Entry 7PG0 (electron microscopy, 7.60 A resolution (low resolution: residue-level contacts below are approximate; hydrogen-bond / salt-bridge calls are withheld)); this record covers chains B and D of the 8 polymer chains in the assembly.

== Chain B ==
Molecule: Isoform Short of Insulin receptor
Source organism: Homo sapiens
Notes: EC 2.7.10.1
Reference sequence: P06213 (INSR_HUMAN), isoform P06213-2; residues -26 to 1343 here correspond to UniProt positions 1-1370 (UniProt number = residue number + 27)
Chain sequence (1382 residues; numbered -26 to 1355; the number before each row is that of its first residue; numbers below 1 keep their minus sign (Met-26 is residue -26)):
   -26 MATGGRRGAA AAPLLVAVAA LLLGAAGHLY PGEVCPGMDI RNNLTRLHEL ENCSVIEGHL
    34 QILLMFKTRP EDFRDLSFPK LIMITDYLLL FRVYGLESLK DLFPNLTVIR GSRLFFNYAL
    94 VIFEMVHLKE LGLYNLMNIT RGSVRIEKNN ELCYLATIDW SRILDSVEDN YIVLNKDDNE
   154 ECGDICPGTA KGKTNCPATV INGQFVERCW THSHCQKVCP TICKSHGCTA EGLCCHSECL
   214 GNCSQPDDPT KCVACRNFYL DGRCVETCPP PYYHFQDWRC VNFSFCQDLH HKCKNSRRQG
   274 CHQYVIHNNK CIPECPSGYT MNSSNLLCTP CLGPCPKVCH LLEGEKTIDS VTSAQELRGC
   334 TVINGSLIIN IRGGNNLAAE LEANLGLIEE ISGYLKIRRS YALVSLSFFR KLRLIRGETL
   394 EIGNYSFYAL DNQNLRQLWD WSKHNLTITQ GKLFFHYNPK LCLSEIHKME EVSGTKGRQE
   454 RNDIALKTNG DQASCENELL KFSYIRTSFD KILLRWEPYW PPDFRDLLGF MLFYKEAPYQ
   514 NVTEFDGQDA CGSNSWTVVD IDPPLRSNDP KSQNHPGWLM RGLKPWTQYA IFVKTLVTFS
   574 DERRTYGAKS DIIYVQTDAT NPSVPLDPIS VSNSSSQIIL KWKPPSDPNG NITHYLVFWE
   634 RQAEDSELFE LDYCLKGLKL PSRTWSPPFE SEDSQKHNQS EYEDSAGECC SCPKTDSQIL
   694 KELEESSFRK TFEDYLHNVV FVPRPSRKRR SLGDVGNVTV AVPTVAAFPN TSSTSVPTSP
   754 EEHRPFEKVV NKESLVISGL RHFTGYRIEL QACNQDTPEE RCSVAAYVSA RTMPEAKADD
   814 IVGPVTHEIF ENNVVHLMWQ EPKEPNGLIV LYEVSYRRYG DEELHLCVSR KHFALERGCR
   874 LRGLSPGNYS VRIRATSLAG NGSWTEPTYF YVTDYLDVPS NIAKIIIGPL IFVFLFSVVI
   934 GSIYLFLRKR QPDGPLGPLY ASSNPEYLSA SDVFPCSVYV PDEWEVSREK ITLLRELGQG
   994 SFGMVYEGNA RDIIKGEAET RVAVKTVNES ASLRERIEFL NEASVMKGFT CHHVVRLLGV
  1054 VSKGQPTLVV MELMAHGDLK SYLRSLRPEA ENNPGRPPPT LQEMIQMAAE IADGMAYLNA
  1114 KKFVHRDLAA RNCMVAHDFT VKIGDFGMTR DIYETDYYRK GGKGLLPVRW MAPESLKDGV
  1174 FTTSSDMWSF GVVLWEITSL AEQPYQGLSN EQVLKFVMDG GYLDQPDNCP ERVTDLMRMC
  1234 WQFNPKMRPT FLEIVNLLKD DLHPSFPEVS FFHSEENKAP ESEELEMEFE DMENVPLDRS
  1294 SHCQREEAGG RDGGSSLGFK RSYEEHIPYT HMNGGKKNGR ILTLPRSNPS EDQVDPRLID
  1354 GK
Not modelled in the structure: -26 to 0, 163-167, 173-176, 268-273, 540-545, 648-674, 719-755, 908-1355
Differences from the reference sequence: expression tag (1344-1355)
Swiss-Prot annotation at these positions:
  - region: Glu706 to Phe714 (Insulin-binding), Tyr972 (Important for interaction with IRS1, SHC1 and STAT5B)
  - site: Phe39 (Insulin-binding)
  - modified residue: Ser373 (Phosphoserine), Tyr374 (Phosphotyrosine), Ser380 (Phosphoserine), Tyr972 (Phosphotyrosine)
  - glycosylation (N-linked (GlcNAc...) asparagine): Asn16, Asn25, Asn78, Asn111, Asn215, Asn255, Asn295, Asn337, Asn397, Asn418, Asn514, Asn606, Asn624, Asn671
Cystine bridges: Cys8-Cys26, Cys126-Cys155, Cys159-Cys182, Cys169-Cys188, Cys192-Cys201, Cys196-Cys207, Cys208-Cys216, Cys212-Cys225, Cys228-Cys237, Cys241-Cys253, Cys259-Cys284, Cys266-Cys274, Cys288-Cys301, Cys304-Cys308, Cys312-Cys333, Cys435-Cys468, Cys647-Cys860, Cys682-Cys685, Cys786-Cys795

== Chain D ==
Molecule: Insulin
Source organism: Homo sapiens
Reference sequence: P01308 (INS_HUMAN); residues 1-30 here correspond to UniProt positions 25-54 (UniProt number = residue number + 24)
Chain sequence (30 residues; numbered 1 to 30; the number before each row is that of its first residue):
     1 FVNQHLCGSH LVEALYLVCG ERGFFYTPKT
Not modelled in the structure: 1-2, 28-30

== Chain B / chain D interface ==
Contacting residue pairs (24; chain B residue first):
  Trp493(B) - Asn3(D)
  Pro494(B) - Asn3(D)
  Pro495(B) - Asn3(D)
  Pro495(B) - Gln4(D)
  Pro495(B) - His5(D)
  Asp496(B) - His5(D)
  Asp496(B) - Cys7(D)
  Phe497(B) - Leu6(D)
  Phe497(B) - Cys7(D)
  Phe497(B) - Gly8(D)
  Phe497(B) - Ser9(D)
  Phe497(B) - His10(D)
  Arg498(B) - Cys7(D)
  Arg539(B) - Asn3(D)
  Arg539(B) - Leu6(D)
  Val713(B) - Thr27(D)
  Phe714(B) - Leu15(D)
  Phe714(B) - Phe24(D)
  Phe714(B) - Thr27(D)
  Val715(B) - Phe25(D)
  Val715(B) - Thr27(D)
  Pro716(B) - Phe25(D)
  Arg717(B) - Arg22(D)
  Pro718(B) - Phe25(D)
Also at the interface, not in a pair above, chain B (15 interface residues in all): Asp707, Val712
Also at the interface, not in a pair above, chain D (14 interface residues in all): Leu11

== Overview ==
The interface between chain B and chain D involves 15 residues on one side and 14 on the other.
Here chain B is Isoform Short of Insulin receptor and chain D is Insulin, both from Homo sapiens. Entry 7PG0
(Low resolution Cryo-EM structure of full-length insulin receptor bound to 3 insulin with visible ddm micelle
...) was determined by electron microscopy, deposited together with 7PG2, 7PG3 and 7PG4.
